Entry 6C24 (electron microscopy, 3.50 A resolution); this record covers chains L and M of the 12 polymer chains in the assembly.

[Chain L]
Name: Polycomb protein EED
Source organism: Homo sapiens
UniProt: O75530 (EED_HUMAN); residues 1-441 here = UniProt positions 1-441
Amino-acid sequence (441 residues; each row starts with the number of its first residue):
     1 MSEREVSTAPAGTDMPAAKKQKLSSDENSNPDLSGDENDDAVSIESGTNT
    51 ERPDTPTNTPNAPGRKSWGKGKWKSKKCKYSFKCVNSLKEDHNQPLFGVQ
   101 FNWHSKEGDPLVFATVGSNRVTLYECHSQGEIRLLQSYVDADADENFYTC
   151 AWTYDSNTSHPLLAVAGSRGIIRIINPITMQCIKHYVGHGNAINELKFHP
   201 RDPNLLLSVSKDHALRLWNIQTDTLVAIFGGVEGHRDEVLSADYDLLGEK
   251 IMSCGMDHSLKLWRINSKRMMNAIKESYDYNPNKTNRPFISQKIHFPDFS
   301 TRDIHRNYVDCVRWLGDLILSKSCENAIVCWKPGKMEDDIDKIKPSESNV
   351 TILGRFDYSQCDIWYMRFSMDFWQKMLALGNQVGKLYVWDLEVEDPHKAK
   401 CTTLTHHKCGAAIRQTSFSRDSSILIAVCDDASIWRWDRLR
Not modelled in the structure: 1-79
Cystine bridges: Cys409-Cys429
UniProt features mapped onto this chain:
  - modified residue: Ser2 (N-acetylserine), Ser34 (Phosphoserine), Thr55 (Phosphothreonine), Lys66 (N6,N6,N6-trimethyllysine), Lys197 (N6,N6,N6-trimethyllysine), Lys268 (N6,N6,N6-trimethyllysine), Lys284 (N6,N6,N6-trimethyllysine)
  - natural variant: Asn194 (N194S: In COGIS), Arg236 (R236G: In COGIS; R236T: In COGIS), His258 (H258Y: In COGIS), Arg302 (R302G: In COGIS; R302S: In COGIS)
  - mutagenesis: Phe97 (F97A: Abolishes binding to H3K27me3), Tyr148 (Y148A: Abolishes binding to H3K27me3), Ile193 (I193N: Impairs interaction with EZH2), Leu196 (L196P: Impairs interaction with EZH2), Ser300 to Thr301 (Impairs interaction with the matrix protein MA of HIV-1), His305 to Tyr308 (Impairs interaction with the matrix protein MA of HIV-1), Trp364 (W364A: Abolishes binding to H3K27me3; W364L: Abolishes binding to H3K27me3), Tyr365 (Y365A: Abolishes binding to H3K27me3)

[Chain M]
Name: Polycomb protein SUZ12
Source organism: Homo sapiens
UniProt: Q15022 (SUZ12_HUMAN); residue numbers follow UniProt; this construct covers 1-739
Amino-acid sequence (739 residues; row label = number of the first residue in the row):
     1 MAPQKHGGGGGGGSGPSAGSGGGGFGGSAAVAAATASGGKSGGGSCGGGG
    51 SYSASSSSSAAAAAGAAVLPVKKPKMEHVQADHELFLQAFEKPTQIYRFL
   101 RTRNLIAPIFLHRTLTYMSHRNSRTNIKRKTFKVDDMLSKVEKMKGEQES
   151 HSLSAHLQLTFTGFFHKNDKPSPNSENEQNSVTLEVLLVKVCHKKRKDVS
   201 CPIRQVPTGKKQVPLNPDLNQTKPGNFPSLAVSSNEFEPSNSHMVKSYSL
   251 LFRVTRPGRREFNGMINGETNENIDVNEELPARRKRNREDGEKTFVAQMT
   301 VFDKNRRLQLLDGEYEVAMQEMEECPISKKRATWETILDGKRLPPFETFS
   351 QGPTLQFTLRWTGETNDKSTAPIAKPLATRNSESLHQENKPGSVKPTQTI
   401 AVKESLTTDLQTRKEKDTPNENRQKLRIFYQFLYNNNTRQQTEARDDLHC
   451 PWCTLNCRKLYSLLKHLKLCHSRFIFNYVYHPKGARIDVSINECYDGSYA
   501 GNPQDIHRQPGFAFSRNGPVKRTPITHILVCRPKRTKASMSEFLESEDGE
   551 VEQQRTYSSGHNRLYFHSDTCLPLRPQEMEVDSEDEKDPEWLREKTITQI
   601 EEFSDVNEGEKEVMKLWNLHVMKHGFIADNQMNHACMLFVENYGQKIIKK
   651 NLCRNFMLHLVSMHDFNLISIMSIDKAVTKLREMQQKLEKGESASPANEE
   701 ITEEQNGTANGFSEINSKEKALETDSVSGVSKQSKKQKL
Not modelled in the structure: 1-560, 683-739

[Chain L / chain M interface]
Pairs across the interface (18; chain L residue first):
  Val187(L) with Cys571(M)
  Gly188(L) with Thr570(M); Cys571(M)
  Arg216(L) with Thr570(M), hydrogen bond (side chain-backbone)
  Trp218(L) with Leu572(M), hydrophobic
  Leu225(L) with Thr570(M); Leu572(M), hydrophobic
  Pro282(L) with Arg575(M), hydrogen bond (backbone-side chain)
  Thr285(L) with Arg575(M)
  Asn286(L) with Gln577(M), hydrogen bond (side chain-backbone)
  Arg287(L) with Asp582(M)
  Pro288(L) with His567(M)
  Ser291(L) with Asp569(M); Thr570(M)
  Lys293(L) with Asp569(M), hydrogen bond (side chain-backbone)
  His295(L) with Trp591(M)
  Phe296(L) with Glu594(M); Lys595(M)
Also at the interface, not in a pair above, chain L (16 interface residues in all): Ile228, Asn283
Also at the interface, not in a pair above, chain M (13 interface residues in all): Glu578, Glu580

[Summary]
The interface between chain L and chain M involves 16 residues on one side and 13 on the other, with 4
hydrogen bonds. Among the polar pairs are Arg216(L)-Thr570(M), Pro282(L)-Arg575(M) and Asn286(L)-Gln577(M).
From UniProt: 12 mutagenesis sites on chain L.
Chain L is Polycomb protein EED and chain M is Polycomb protein SUZ12, both from Homo sapiens; the structure,
Cryo-EM structure of PRC2 bound to cofactors AEBP2 and JARID2 in the Extended Active State, was determined by
electron microscopy (same publication as 6C23).
